6GRJ - chains J and C of the 10 polymer chains in the assembly; structure by X-ray diffraction, 2.94 A resolution.

== Chain J (and C) ==
Protein: AhlB
Organism: Aeromonas hydrophila
Notes: chain C of this document is another copy of the same molecule, construct and numbering; everything in this record applies to it too
UniProt: A0A081US78 (A0A081US78_AERHY); residue numbers follow UniProt; this construct covers 1-359
Amino-acid sequence (367 residues; numbered 1 to 367; the number before each row is that of its first residue):
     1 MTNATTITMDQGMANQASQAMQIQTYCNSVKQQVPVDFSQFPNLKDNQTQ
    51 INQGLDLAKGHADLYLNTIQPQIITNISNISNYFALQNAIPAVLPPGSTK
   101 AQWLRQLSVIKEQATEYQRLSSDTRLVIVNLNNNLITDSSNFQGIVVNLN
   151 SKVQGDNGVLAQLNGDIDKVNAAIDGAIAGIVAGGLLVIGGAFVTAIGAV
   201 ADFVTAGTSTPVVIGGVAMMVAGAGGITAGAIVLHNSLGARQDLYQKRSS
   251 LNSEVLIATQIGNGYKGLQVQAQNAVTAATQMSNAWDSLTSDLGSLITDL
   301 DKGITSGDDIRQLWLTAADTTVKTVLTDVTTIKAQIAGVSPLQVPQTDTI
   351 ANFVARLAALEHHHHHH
Disordered / not traced: 1-15, 338-367 (chain C: 1, 206-207, 342-367)
Modified / non-standard residues: Mse1, Mse9, Mse13 (selenomethionine); Mse21, Mse219, Mse220, Mse282 (selenomethionine; parent Met)
Construct notes: engineered mutation I336 (Met in A0A081US78); expression tag (360-367)
Metal / ion sites: Na+: G54, D138

== Chain J / chain C interface ==
Residue-residue contacts (55):
  N28(J) - S18(C)
  N28(J) - Q22(C)
  K31(J) - V270(C)
  K31(J) - N274(C)  hydrogen bond (backbone-side chain)
  K31(J) - T277(C)
  Q32(J) - Q22(C)
  Q32(J) - V270(C)
  Q32(J) - Q271(C)  hydrogen bond
  Q32(J) - N274(C)
  Q33(J) - V270(C)
  V34(J) - K266(C)
  V34(J) - G267(C)
  V34(J) - V270(C)  hydrophobic
  D37(J) - K266(C)
  Q40(J) - N150(C)
  Q40(J) - Q154(C)
  K59(J) - V270(C)
  D63(J) - T277(C)
  L66(J) - Q11(C)
  L66(J) - N15(C)  hydrogen bond (backbone-side chain)
  N67(J) - Q281(C)
  Q70(J) - Q11(C)  hydrogen bond
  P71(J) - I7(C)
  P71(J) - Q11(C)
  I74(J) - I7(C)  hydrophobic
  I74(J) - Q11(C)
  T75(J) - A4(C)
  T75(J) - I7(C)
  S78(J) - N3(C)
  S78(J) - T321(C)
  N79(J) - N3(C)
  N82(J) - N3(C)
  N82(J) - T320(C)  hydrogen bond
  I178(J) - A172(C)
  I178(J) - G176(C)
  V182(J) - G176(C)
  V182(J) - A179(C)  hydrophobic
  L186(J) - A183(C)  hydrophobic
  L186(J) - L187(C)  hydrophobic
  L186(J) - A222(C)
  I189(J) - A222(C)  hydrophobic
  G190(J) - A222(C)
  F193(J) - V217(C)  hydrophobic
  F193(J) - A218(C)  hydrophobic
  F193(J) - V221(C)  hydrophobic
  V194(J) - I214(C)  hydrophobic
  V194(J) - A218(C)  hydrophobic
  I197(J) - I214(C)  hydrophobic
  R241(J) - D168(C)  salt bridge
  Q242(J) - A161(C)  hydrogen bond (side chain-backbone)
  Q242(J) - N164(C)
  Q242(J) - G165(C)
  Y245(J) - N164(C)
  Y245(J) - D168(C)  hydrogen bond
  Q246(J) - D156(C)
Also at the interface, not in a pair above, chain J (33 interface residues in all): P35, V212, L238
Also at the interface, not in a pair above, chain C (38 interface residues in all): D175, G180, G225, G226, T316

== Summary ==
33 residues of chain J face 38 of chain C across their interface; the contacts include 7 hydrogen bonds and 1
salt bridge. Among the polar pairs are R241(J)-D168(C), K31(J)-N274(C) and Q32(J)-Q271(C). G54(J) and D138(J)
coordinate Na+.
Both chains are AhlB (Aeromonas hydrophila). Entry 6GRJ (Structure of the AhlB pore of the tripartite
alpha-pore forming toxin, AHL, from Aeromonas hydrophila) was determined by X-ray diffraction together with
6H2D, 6H2E, 6H2F, 6R1J and 6GRK from the same study.
